8T08 - chains H and I of the 34 polymer chains in the assembly; structure by electron microscopy, 3.00 A resolution.

Chain H:
Molecule: Proteasome maturation factor UMP1
From: Saccharomyces cerevisiae S288C
UniProt: P38293 (UMP1_YEAST); numbering as in UniProt (aligned over 1-148)
Sequence (148 residues; each row starts with the number of its first residue):
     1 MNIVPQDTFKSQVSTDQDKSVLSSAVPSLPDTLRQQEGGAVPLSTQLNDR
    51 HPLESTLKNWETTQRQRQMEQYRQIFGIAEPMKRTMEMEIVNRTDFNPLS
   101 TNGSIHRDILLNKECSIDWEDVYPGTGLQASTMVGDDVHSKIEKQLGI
Unresolved in the structure: 1-20, 126-131

Chain I:
Molecule: Proteasome subunit beta type-2
From: Saccharomyces cerevisiae S288C
Notes: EC 3.4.25.1
UniProt: P25043 (PSB2_YEAST); residues 1-261 here = UniProt positions 1-261
Sequence (261 residues; numbered 1 to 261; the number before each row is that of its first residue):
     1 MAGLSFDNYQRNNFLAENSHTQPKATSTGTTIVGVKFNNGVVIAADTRST
    51 QGPIVADKNCAKLHRISPKIWCAGAGTAADTEAVTQLIGSNIELHSLYTS
   101 REPRVVSALQMLKQHLFKYQGHIGAYLIVAGVDPTGSHLFSIHAHGSTDV
   151 GYYLSLGSGSLAAMAVLESHWKQDLTKEEAIKLASDAIQAGIWNDLGSGS
   201 NVDVCVMEIGKDAEYLRNYLTPNVREEKQKSYKFPRGTTAVLKESIVNIC
   251 DIQEEQVDITA
Unresolved in the structure: 1, 19-29, 223-230, 250-261
Swiss-Prot annotation at these positions:
  - active site: Thr30 (Nucleophile)
What the authors report for this chain:
  - conformationally variable residues (order/disorder transition): Ser19 to Gly29, Thr221 to Ala240

Chain H / chain I interface:
Contacting residue pairs - 36 pairs, chain H then chain I:
  Asp49(H) with Gln10(I), hydrogen bond (backbone-side chain)
  Arg50(H) with Gln10(I)
  His51(H) with Phe6(I); Tyr9(I)
  Leu53(H) with Tyr119(I); Gln120(I); His122(I)
  Glu54(H) with Phe6(I)
  Leu57(H) with Phe6(I), hydrophobic; Lys118(I); Tyr119(I), hydrophobic
  Trp60(H) with Lys118(I); Gln120(I)
  Glu61(H) with Lys118(I), salt bridge
  Glu114(H) with Tyr98(I), hydrogen bond
  Cys115(H) with His95(I); Tyr98(I), hydrophobic
  Ser116(H) with Asn91(I)
  Ile117(H) with Leu87(I), hydrophobic; Asn91(I), hydrogen bond (backbone-side chain); Leu94(I), hydrophobic
  Asp118(H) with Leu87(I); His115(I), salt bridge; Lys118(I), salt bridge
  Trp119(H) with Gly3(I); Ala83(I); Val84(I); Leu87(I); His115(I), hydrogen bond; Tyr119(I)
  Glu120(H) with Ala2(I); Gly3(I); Lys118(I), salt bridge
  Tyr123(H) with Ala2(I); Gly3(I), hydrogen bond (backbone-backbone)
  Pro124(H) with Ala2(I)
Other interface residues (no listed pair), chain H (18 interface residues in all): Pro52
Other interface residues (no listed pair), chain I (20 interface residues in all): Leu4, Ser90, Phe117

Summary:
The interface between chain H and chain I involves 18 residues on one side and 20 on the other, with 5
hydrogen bonds and 4 salt bridges. Polar contacts include Glu61(H)-Lys118(I), Asp118(H)-His115(I) and
Asp118(H)-Lys118(I). From UniProt: active-site residue Thr30(I) on chain I. From the paper: conformational
variability at Ser19(I) and Thr221(I).
Chain H is Proteasome maturation factor UMP1 and chain I is Proteasome subunit beta type-2, both from
Saccharomyces cerevisiae S288C; the structure, Preholo-Proteasome from Pre1-1 Pre4-1 Double Mutant, was
determined by electron microscopy (same publication as 8T0M).
